Entry 6O22 (solution NMR); this record covers chains D and F of the 6 polymer chains in the assembly.

== Chain D ==
Protein: Histone chaperone ASF1
Organism: Saccharomyces cerevisiae (strain ATCC 204508 / S288c)
UniProt: P32447 (ASF1_YEAST); residue numbers follow UniProt; this construct covers 2-279
Sequence (279 residues; row label = number of the first residue in the row):
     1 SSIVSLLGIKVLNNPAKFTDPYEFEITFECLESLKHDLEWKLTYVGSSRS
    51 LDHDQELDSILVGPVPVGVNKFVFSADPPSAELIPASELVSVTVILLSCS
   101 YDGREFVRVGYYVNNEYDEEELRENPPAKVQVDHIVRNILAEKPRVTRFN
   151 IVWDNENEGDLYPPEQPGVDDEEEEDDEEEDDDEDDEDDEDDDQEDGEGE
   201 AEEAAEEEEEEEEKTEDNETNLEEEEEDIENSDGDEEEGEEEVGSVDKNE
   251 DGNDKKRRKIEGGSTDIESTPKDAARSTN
Not modelled in the structure: 165-279
Differences from the reference sequence: expression tag (1)
Curated features (UniProtKB/Swiss-Prot):
  - mutagenesis: Leu-6 (L6M: Enhances transcriptional silencing), His-36 to Asp-37 (Abrogates stimulation of replication-independent chromatin assembly by the HIR complex and abrogates telomeric silencing), Asp-37 (D37R: Reduces transcriptional silencing; when associated with R-39), Glu-39 (E39R: Reduces transcriptional silencing; when associated with R-37), Val-45 (V45D: Reduces acetylation of histone H3 on 'K-56' and enhances sensitivity to camptothecin), Ser-48 (S48R: Abrogates interaction with histone H3 and histone H4 and enhances transcriptional silencing. Reduces acetylation of histone H3 on 'K-9' and 'K-56'; when associated with E-145 or E-147), His-53 to Asp-54 (Reduces acetylation of histone H3 on 'K-56' and enhances sensitivity to camptothecin), Asp-54 (D54R: Reduces transcriptional silencing), Val-94 (V94D: Reduces acetylation of histone H3 on 'K-56' and enhances sensitivity to bleomycin, camptothecin, HU and MMS; when associated with D-96 ...), Leu-96 (L96D: Reduces acetylation of histone H3 on 'K-56' and enhances sensitivity to bleomycin, camptothecin, HU and MMS; when associated with D-94), Glu-105 (E105A: Decreases histone H3/H4 binding affinity), Arg-108 (R108E: Reduces transcriptional silencing), 6 further mutagenesis entries in UniProt

== Chain F ==
Protein: Histone H4
Organism: Xenopus laevis
UniProt: P62799 (H4_XENLA); residues 0-102 here correspond to UniProt positions 1-103 (UniProt number = residue number + 1)
Sequence (103 residues; row label = number of the first residue in the row; numbering starts at 0):
     0 MSGRGKGGKGLGKGGAKRHRKVLRDNIQGITKPAIRRLARRGGVKRISGL
    50 IYEETRGVLKVFLENVIRDAVTYTEHAKRKTVTAMDVVYALKRQGRTLYG
   100 FGG
Not modelled in the structure: 0-19, 102
Curated features (UniProtKB/Swiss-Prot):
  - DNA-binding region: Lys-16 to Lys-20
  - modified residue: Ser-1 (N-acetylserine), Arg-3 (Asymmetric dimethylarginine), Lys-5 (N6-(2-hydroxyisobutyryl)lysine), Lys-8 (N6-(2-hydroxyisobutyryl)lysine), Lys-12 (N6-(2-hydroxyisobutyryl)lysine), Lys-16 (N6-(2-hydroxyisobutyryl)lysine), Lys-20 (N6,N6,N6-trimethyllysine), Lys-31 (N6-(2-hydroxyisobutyryl)lysine), Lys-44 (N6-(2-hydroxyisobutyryl)lysine), Ser-47 (Phosphoserine), Tyr-51 (Phosphotyrosine), Lys-59 (N6-(2-hydroxyisobutyryl)lysine), Lys-77 (N6-(2-hydroxyisobutyryl)lysine), Lys-79 (N6-(2-hydroxyisobutyryl)lysine), Tyr-88 (Phosphotyrosine), Lys-91 (N6-(2-hydroxyisobutyryl)lysine)
  - cross-link (Glycyl lysine isopeptide (Lys-Gly)): Lys-31 (interchain with G-Cter in UFM1), Lys-91 (interchain with G-Cter in ubiquitin)

== Chain D / chain F interface ==
Pairs across the interface (27):
  Leu-6(D) / Phe-100(F)
  Leu-7(D) / Phe-100(F)
  Gly-8(D) / Phe-100(F)
  Ile-9(D) / Phe-100(F)
  Arg-49(D) / Glu-53(F)
  Pro-144(D) / Tyr-98(F)
  Pro-144(D) / Gly-99(F)
  Pro-144(D) / Phe-100(F)
  Arg-145(D) / Thr-96(F)
  Arg-145(D) / Leu-97(F)
  Arg-145(D) / Tyr-98(F)
  Val-146(D) / Arg-95(F)
  Val-146(D) / Thr-96(F)
  Val-146(D) / Leu-97(F)
  Val-146(D) / Gly-99(F)
  Thr-147(D) / Gln-93(F)
  Thr-147(D) / Arg-95(F)
  Thr-147(D) / Thr-96(F)
  Arg-148(D) / Gly-94(F)
  Arg-148(D) / Arg-95(F)
  Arg-148(D) / Leu-97(F)
  Phe-149(D) / Arg-92(F)
  Phe-149(D) / Gln-93(F)
  Phe-149(D) / Gly-94(F)
  Tyr-162(D) / Tyr-72(F)
  Tyr-162(D) / His-75(F)
  Tyr-162(D) / Tyr-88(F)
Other interface residues (no listed pair), chain D (14 interface residues in all): Tyr-111, Leu-161

== Overview ==
Chain D and chain F form an interface of 14 and 13 residues respectively. Curated annotation (UniProt) lists
18 mutagenesis sites on chain D; a DNA-binding region on chain F.
Here chain D is Histone chaperone ASF1 (Saccharomyces cerevisiae (strain ATCC 204508 / S288c)) and chain F is
Histone H4 (Xenopus laevis). Entry 6O22 (Structure of Asf1-H3:H4-Rtt109-Vps75 histone chaperone-lysine
acetyltransferase complex with the histone substrate) was determined by solution NMR.
